PDB entry 9OA2 | electron microscopy, 3.85 A resolution | chains C and D of the 12 polymer chains in the assembly

[Chain C (and D)]
Protein: Replicative DNA helicase
From: Escherichia coli
Notes: EC 3.6.4.12; chain D of this document is another copy of the same molecule, construct and numbering; everything in this record applies to it too
UniProtKB: P0ACB0 (DNAB_ECOLI); numbering as in UniProt (aligned over 1-471)
Sequence (471 residues; numbered 1 to 471; the number before each row is that of its first residue):
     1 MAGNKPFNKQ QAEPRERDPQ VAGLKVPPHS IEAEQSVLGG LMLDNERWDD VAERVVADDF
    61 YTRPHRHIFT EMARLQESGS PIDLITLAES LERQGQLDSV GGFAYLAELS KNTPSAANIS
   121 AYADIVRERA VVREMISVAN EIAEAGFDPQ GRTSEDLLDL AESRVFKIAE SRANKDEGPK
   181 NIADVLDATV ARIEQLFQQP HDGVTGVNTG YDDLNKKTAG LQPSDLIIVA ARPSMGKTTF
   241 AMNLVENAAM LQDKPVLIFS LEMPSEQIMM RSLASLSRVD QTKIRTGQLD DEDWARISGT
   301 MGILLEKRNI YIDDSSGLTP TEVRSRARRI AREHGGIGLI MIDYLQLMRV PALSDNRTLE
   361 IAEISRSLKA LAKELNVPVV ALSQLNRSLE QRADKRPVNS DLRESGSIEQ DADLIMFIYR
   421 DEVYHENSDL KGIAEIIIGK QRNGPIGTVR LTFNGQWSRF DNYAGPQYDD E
Not modelled in the structure: 1-23, 469-471
Metal / ion sites: Mg2+: T238 (together with ADP)
Residues lining bound ligands: ADP (adenosine-5'-diphosphate): P233, S234, M235, G236, K237, T238, T239, E262, M263, R271, Q281, T282, R420, G455, Q456, S458
Curated features (UniProtKB/Swiss-Prot):
  - binding site (ATP): S234, K237, T238, R442
  - mutagenesis: P81 (P81H: About 100-fold increased survival following 3000 Gy ionizing radiation), A130 (A130V: In dnaB8, dnaB43, dnaB454; temperature sensitive, no DNA replication at 42 degrees Celsius in vivo, in vitro decreased helicase activity at 30, at 42 degrees Celius almost no helicase, no ...), M242 (M242I: In dnaB70; temperature sensitive, no DNA replication at 42 degrees Celsius in vivo, in vitro 25% helicase activity at 30, further decreased helicase at 42 degrees Celius, low ATPase activity ...), G299 (G299D: In dnaB252; temperature sensitive, no DNA replication at 42 degrees Celsius in vivo, in vitro no change in pRNA synthesis, 5'-3' helicase activity or ATPase at either temperature)

[Interface between chain C and chain D]
Contacting residue pairs - 40 pairs, chain C then chain D:
  E46(C) with R332(D)
  D49(C) with R332(D), salt bridge
  E53(C) with R329(D), salt bridge
  E77(C) with R324(D), salt bridge; R328(D), salt bridge
  P81(C) with N118(D); A121(D)
  D83(C) with Y122(D), hydrogen bond
  I85(C) with S36(D); Y122(D), hydrophobic
  T86(C) with Y122(D); I125(D)
  E89(C) with S30(D); A33(D); I125(D); R129(D), salt bridge
  R93(C) with I125(D); R129(D)
  P179(C) with R326(D); R329(D)
  N181(C) with Y311(D)
  I182(C) with I310(D); Y311(D), hydrophobic; I312(D)
  V185(C) with S265(D)
  L186(C) with M269(D), hydrophobic; L305(D), hydrophobic
  T189(C) with E266(D)
  V190(C) with M301(D), hydrophobic
  R192(C) with E266(D)
  F197(C) with G287(D); W294(D), hydrophobic
  V398(C) with R387(D)
  N399(C) with R387(D)
  S400(C) with R387(D), hydrogen bond
  Q410(C) with R349(D), hydrogen bond
  R442(C) with S316(D)
  N443(C) with P264(D); Q267(D), hydrogen bond (backbone-side chain)
  G444(C) with Q267(D)
Other interface residues (no listed pair), chain C (30 interface residues in all): E92, A183, I193, L359
Other interface residues (no listed pair), chain D (35 interface residues in all): E32, E262, M270, L289, R308, D313, D355

[In short]
30 residues of chain C and 35 residues of chain D are in contact; the contacts include 4 hydrogen bonds and 5
salt bridges. Polar pairs include D49(C)-R332(D), E53(C)-R329(D) and E77(C)-R324(D). Ligands of chain C: ADP.
Chain C and chain D are both Replicative DNA helicase (Escherichia coli); the structure, Ecoli DnaB helicase
and Phage Lambda loader P with ADP-Mg in a 6:6 stoichiometry ratio, was determined by electron microscopy,
deposited together with 8V9S and 9OA1.
